Entry 8XSS (electron microscopy, 3.33 A resolution); this record covers chains A and B.

== Chain A ==
Molecule: Transmembrane ATP-binding protein ABC transporter
From: Mycolicibacterium smegmatis MC2 155
UniProt: I7FIY9 (I7FIY9_MYCS2); numbering as in UniProt (aligned over 1-578)
Amino-acid sequence (584 residues; numbered -5 to 578; the number before each row is that of its first residue; numbers below 1 keep their minus sign (Ser-5 is residue -5)):
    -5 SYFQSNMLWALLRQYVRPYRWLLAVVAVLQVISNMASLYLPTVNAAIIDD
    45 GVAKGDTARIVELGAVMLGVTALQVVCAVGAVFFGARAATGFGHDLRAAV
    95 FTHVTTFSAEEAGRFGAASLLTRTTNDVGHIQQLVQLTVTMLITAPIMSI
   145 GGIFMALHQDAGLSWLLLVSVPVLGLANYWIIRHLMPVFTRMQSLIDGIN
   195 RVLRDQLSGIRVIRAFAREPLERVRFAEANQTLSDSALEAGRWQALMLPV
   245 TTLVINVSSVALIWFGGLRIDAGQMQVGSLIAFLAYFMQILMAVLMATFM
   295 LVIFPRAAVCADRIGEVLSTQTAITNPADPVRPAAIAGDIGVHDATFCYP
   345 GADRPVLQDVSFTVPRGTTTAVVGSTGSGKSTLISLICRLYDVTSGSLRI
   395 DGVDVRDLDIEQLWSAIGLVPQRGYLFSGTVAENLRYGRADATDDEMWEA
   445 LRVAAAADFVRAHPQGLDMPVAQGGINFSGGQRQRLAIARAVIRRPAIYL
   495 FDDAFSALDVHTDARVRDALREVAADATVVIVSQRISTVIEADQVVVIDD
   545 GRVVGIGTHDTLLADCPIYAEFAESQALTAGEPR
Unresolved in the structure: -5 to -2, 573-578
Construct notes: expression tag (-5 to 0)
From the paper describing this entry:
  - mutagenesis - D497N: unchanged catalytic activity
  - catalytic residues: Asp497 (proposed by the authors, not directly observed)

== Chain B ==
Molecule: ABC transporter transmembrane region
From: Mycolicibacterium smegmatis MC2 155
UniProt: I7GDB1 (I7GDB1_MYCS2); residues 1-625 here correspond to UniProt positions 6-630 (UniProt number = residue number + 5)
Amino-acid sequence (643 residues; numbered 1 to 643; the number before each row is that of its first residue):
     1 MRRGALPQAPLERTRDFKGSAIRLARRLLPQRALTLAVILLGVGGIAIGV
    51 IGPRILGHATDLLFNGVIGRELPAGLTKEQAVEAARARGDGTFADLLSGM
   101 DIVPGQGVDFGAVGRTLALALGLYLVAALLVWVQARLLNVTVQRTMVALR
   151 AEVQEKIHRLPLSYFDSRQRGEVLSRVTNDVDNIQNSVSMTISQLLTSVL
   201 TVFAVLVMMLTISPLLTLFTVVTVPASLWVTRWITRRSQPLFVAQWRNTG
   251 RLAAHLEETYSGFTIVKTFGHREAAAGKFAELNSETQQSSFGAQFFSGLV
   301 SPATMFIGNLSYVAVAVVGGLQVATGQITLGSIQAFIQYVRQFNQPLTQV
   351 AGMYNTLQSGIASAERVFDLLDTEEESADSPRRADVRTGRVEFEHVSFSY
   401 VPGTPVIEDLSLVAEPGSTVAIVGPTGAGKTTLVNLLMRFYDVDSGRITI
   451 DGVDIASVSRESLRASIGMVLQDTWLFAGTIYDNIAYGRPDADEDEVIEA
   501 ATAAYVDRFVHTLPNGYDTRVDDDGGAISAGEKQLITIARAVLARPKLLV
   551 LDEATSSVDTRTELLIAHAMAELRRDRTSFIIAHRLSTIRDADLILVMDS
   601 GRIIERGTHEELLARHGRYWEMTRVHLGGIKAFHHHHHHHHHH
Unresolved in the structure: 1-12, 632-643
Construct notes: linker (626-633); expression tag (634-643)
Metal / ion sites: Mg2+: Thr431 (together with ADP)
Residues lining bound ligands: ADP (adenosine-5'-diphosphate): Asp166, Tyr400, Val406, Pro425, Thr426, Gly427, Ala428, Gly429, Lys430, Thr431, Thr432, Tyr441
From the paper describing this entry:
  - catalytic residues: Glu553, His584 (by similarity / conservation)
  - mutagenesis - E553Q: decreased catalytic activity

== How chain A and chain B interact ==
Residue-residue contacts (253; chain A residue first):
  Leu34(A) with Asn309(B); Tyr312(B), hydrophobic
  Asn38(A) with Tyr312(B); Ile337(B)
  Ile42(A) with Leu330(B), hydrophobic
  Val46(A) with Leu96(B); Gly320(B); Val323(B), hydrophobic
  Ala47(A) with Phe93(B); Leu96(B)
  Gly49(A) with Thr92(B)
  Thr51(A) with Leu321(B)
  Ile54(A) with Val317(B); Gly320(B); Leu321(B)
  Val55(A) with Leu321(B), hydrophobic
  Gly58(A) with Val317(B)
  Met61(A) with Tyr312(B), hydrophobic; Val313(B)
  Leu62(A) with Leu310(B), hydrophobic; Val313(B), hydrophobic
  Thr65(A) with Phe306(B); Asn309(B)
  Gln68(A) with Asn309(B), hydrogen bond
  Val69(A) with Pro302(B); Phe306(B), hydrophobic
  Ala72(A) with Pro302(B)
  Val73(A) with Phe295(B); Pro302(B)
  Val76(A) with Phe295(B), hydrophobic; Gly298(B)
  Phe77(A) with Phe291(B), hydrophobic; Phe295(B), hydrophobic
  Ala80(A) with Phe291(B); Gln294(B)
  Arg81(A) with Phe291(B)
  Thr84(A) with Gln287(B); Gln294(B)
  Gly85(A) with Gln287(B)
  His88(A) with Asn283(B), hydrogen bond; Gln287(B), hydrogen bond
  Arg91(A) with Phe279(B); Asn283(B), hydrogen bond
  Ala92(A) with Phe279(B), hydrophobic; Asn283(B)
  Phe95(A) with Leu256(B), hydrophobic; Thr259(B); Tyr260(B); Ala275(B); Ala276(B), hydrophobic; Phe279(B), hydrophobic
  Val98(A) with Tyr260(B), hydrophobic; Phe263(B)
  Thr99(A) with Phe263(B); Arg272(B)
  Phe101(A) with Phe263(B); Lys267(B)
  Ser102(A) with Lys267(B)
  Ala103(A) with Lys267(B)
  Gly107(A) with Asp524(B); Gly525(B); Gly526(B)
  Arg108(A) with Asp523(B); Asp524(B); Gly525(B)
  Ala111(A) with Glu257(B); Ser261(B)
  Leu114(A) with Tyr260(B)
  Leu115(A) with Leu256(B), hydrophobic; Glu257(B)
  Thr118(A) with Leu256(B); Tyr260(B)
  Thr119(A) with Leu252(B)
  Gln126(A) with Gln294(B), hydrogen bond
  Gln130(A) with Gln294(B)
  Ile190(A) with Asp182(B)
  Ile193(A) with Arg150(B)
  Asn194(A) with Thr178(B)
  Arg195(A) with Ala478(B)
  Leu197(A) with Gln154(B); Val177(B); Thr178(B)
  Arg198(A) with Leu174(B)
  Asp199(A) with Trp475(B), hydrogen bond (backbone-side chain); Ala478(B), hydrogen bond (side chain-backbone)
  Gln200(A) with Gln154(B), hydrogen bond; His158(B)
  Leu201(A) with Ile157(B), hydrophobic; Phe165(B), hydrophobic; Val173(B); Leu174(B), hydrophobic; Val177(B), hydrophobic
  Gly203(A) with Trp475(B)
  Ile204(A) with Leu162(B), hydrophobic
  Arg205(A) with Leu162(B); Asn435(B), hydrogen bond; Phe440(B); Tyr441(B); Leu471(B)
  Val206(A) with Trp475(B), hydrophobic
  Ile207(A) with Trp475(B), hydrophobic; Tyr487(B)
  Arg208(A) with Ile157(B), hydrogen bond (side chain-backbone); His158(B); Arg159(B); Leu160(B), hydrogen bond (side chain-backbone); Leu162(B); Glu376(B), salt bridge; Arg464(B)
  Ala209(A) with Met438(B), hydrophobic; Arg464(B); Met469(B), hydrophobic
  Phe210(A) with Arg540(B)
  Ala211(A) with Glu461(B); Ala465(B), hydrophobic
  Arg212(A) with Tyr487(B), hydrogen bond (side chain-backbone); Gly488(B), hydrogen bond (side chain-backbone); Pro490(B)
  Glu213(A) with His158(B), salt bridge
  Glu216(A) with His158(B); Tyr487(B), hydrogen bond
  Arg217(A) with Gln154(B), hydrogen bond (backbone-side chain); Glu155(B), salt bridge
  Phe220(A) with Arg150(B); Gln154(B)
  Asn224(A) with Val147(B), hydrogen bond (side chain-backbone); Arg150(B); Ala151(B)
  Gln225(A) with Val147(B)
  Ser228(A) with Gln143(B); Val147(B)
  Ala231(A) with Gln143(B)
  Leu232(A) with Gln143(B)
  Gly235(A) with Asn139(B)
  Arg236(A) with Arg136(B)
  Ala239(A) with Trp132(B); Ala135(B), hydrophobic; Arg136(B)
  Leu240(A) with Trp132(B)
  Leu242(A) with Val131(B), hydrophobic
  Pro243(A) with Ala128(B); Trp132(B)
  Leu247(A) with Leu125(B), hydrophobic; Ala128(B), hydrophobic
  Asn250(A) with Tyr124(B)
  Val251(A) with Leu121(B), hydrophobic
  Ser253(A) with Leu56(B)
  Val254(A) with Leu56(B), hydrophobic; Leu117(B); Ala120(B), hydrophobic; Leu121(B), hydrophobic; Tyr124(B), hydrophobic
  Ile257(A) with Leu56(B); Leu63(B), hydrophobic; Leu117(B), hydrophobic
  Trp258(A) with Phe110(B); Gly114(B); Leu117(B)
  Gly261(A) with Leu63(B); Phe110(B)
  Leu262(A) with Phe110(B)
  Ile264(A) with Val67(B), hydrophobic; Arg70(B)
  Asp265(A) with Arg70(B), salt bridge; Val108(B); Phe110(B)
  Val271(A) with Thr60(B); Phe64(B), hydrophobic; Leu330(B), hydrophobic
  Leu274(A) with Thr60(B); Leu63(B), hydrophobic
  Ile275(A) with Gln334(B)
  Leu278(A) with Leu56(B), hydrophobic; Gln334(B); Gln338(B)
  Ala279(A) with Arg341(B)
  Met282(A) with Arg341(B)
  Gln283(A) with Arg341(B)
  Met286(A) with Arg341(B)
  Tyr343(A) with Pro514(B), hydrophobic; Ala527(B)
  Pro344(A) with Pro514(B)
  Gly345(A) with Pro514(B)
  Ala346(A) with Thr512(B); Leu513(B); Pro514(B)
  Asp347(A) with His511(B)
  Arg348(A) with Arg508(B), hydrogen bond (side chain-backbone); His511(B); Thr512(B), hydrogen bond
  Pro349(A) with Thr512(B)
  Val350(A) with Thr512(B)
  Ser369(A) with Arg508(B); Asp559(B), hydrogen bond; Arg561(B), hydrogen bond; Thr562(B)
  Thr370(A) with Arg508(B); Gly531(B); Glu532(B); Leu535(B); Val558(B); Asp559(B)
  Gly371(A) with Glu532(B)
  Leu384(A) with Thr264(B)
  Glu405(A) with Gly270(B); Arg272(B), salt bridge
  Trp408(A) with Lys267(B); Arg272(B)
  Leu413(A) with Thr268(B); Phe269(B)
  Gln416(A) with Ser529(B)
  Tyr419(A) with Glu258(B); Ser261(B); Gly262(B); Ile265(B), hydrophobic
  Phe421(A) with Glu258(B); Gly262(B); Val266(B), hydrophobic
  Ser422(A) with Glu258(B), hydrogen bond
  Tyr431(A) with Phe269(B); His271(B)
  Ala434(A) with His271(B)
  Gln467(A) with Ala254(B), hydrogen bond (side chain-backbone); Glu257(B)
  Arg484(A) with Ile265(B)
  Arg488(A) with Phe269(B)
  Asp503(A) with Val625(B); Lys631(B)
  Val504(A) with Val625(B); His626(B); Gly629(B)
  His505(A) with Gly629(B), hydrogen bond (side chain-backbone); Ile630(B); Lys631(B)
  Gln528(A) with Ser557(B); Val558(B); Asp559(B), hydrogen bond (side chain-backbone); Thr560(B)
  Asp544(A) with Arg508(B)
  Ile562(A) with Arg561(B)
  Glu565(A) with Arg561(B); Leu564(B)
  Phe566(A) with Asp559(B)
  Ser569(A) with Thr560(B); Ser587(B), hydrogen bond (backbone-side chain)
  Gln570(A) with Thr560(B); Ser587(B)
  Ala571(A) with Arg590(B)
  Leu572(A) with Leu586(B); Ser587(B); Arg590(B); Thr623(B); Leu627(B), hydrophobic
Interface residues without a listed pair, chain A (149 interface residues in all): Pro35, Ile41, Gly45, Ala66, Glu104, Ala106, Phe109, Ser202, Leu215, Leu227, Ala266, Gly267, Gly368, Ile411, Pro415, Gly432, Ile470, Ala485, Glu568
Interface residues without a listed pair, chain B (151 interface residues in all): Ala59, Val113, Val140, Pro161, Arg170, Thr249, Ala253, Ser284, Thr286, Leu299, Met305, Ala316, Ala324, Gln342, Phe477, Arg489, Phe509, Ala541, Ala544, Leu565, His609

== In short ==
149 residues of chain A face 151 of chain B across their interface; the contacts include 25 hydrogen bonds and
5 salt bridges. Polar pairs include Arg208(A)-Glu376(B), Glu213(A)-His158(B) and Arg217(A)-Glu155(B). Chain B
binds ADP. From the paper: catalytic residues Asp497(A) and Glu553(B) among others; E553Q of chain B reduces
catalytic activity.
Chain A is Transmembrane ATP-binding protein ABC transporter and chain B is ABC transporter transmembrane
region, both from Mycolicibacterium smegmatis MC2 155; the structure, Cryo-EM structure of MsRv1273c/72c from
Mycobacterium smegmatis in the ADP-bound IFasym-3 state (ATP 37 degrees C ..., was determined by electron
microscopy together with 8WCW, 8WCX, 8XSR, 8XST, 9IQE, 9IQF, 9IQG and 9KWI from the same study.
